Entry 6XNX (electron microscopy, 2.70 A resolution); this record covers chains C and L of the 10 polymer chains in the assembly.

[Chain C]
Molecule: V(D)J recombination-activating protein 1
Source organism: Mus musculus
Notes: EC 3.1.-.-, 2.3.2.27
UniProtKB: P15919 (RAG1_MOUSE); residue numbers follow UniProt; this construct covers 261-1008
Amino-acid sequence (750 residues; each row starts with the number of its first residue):
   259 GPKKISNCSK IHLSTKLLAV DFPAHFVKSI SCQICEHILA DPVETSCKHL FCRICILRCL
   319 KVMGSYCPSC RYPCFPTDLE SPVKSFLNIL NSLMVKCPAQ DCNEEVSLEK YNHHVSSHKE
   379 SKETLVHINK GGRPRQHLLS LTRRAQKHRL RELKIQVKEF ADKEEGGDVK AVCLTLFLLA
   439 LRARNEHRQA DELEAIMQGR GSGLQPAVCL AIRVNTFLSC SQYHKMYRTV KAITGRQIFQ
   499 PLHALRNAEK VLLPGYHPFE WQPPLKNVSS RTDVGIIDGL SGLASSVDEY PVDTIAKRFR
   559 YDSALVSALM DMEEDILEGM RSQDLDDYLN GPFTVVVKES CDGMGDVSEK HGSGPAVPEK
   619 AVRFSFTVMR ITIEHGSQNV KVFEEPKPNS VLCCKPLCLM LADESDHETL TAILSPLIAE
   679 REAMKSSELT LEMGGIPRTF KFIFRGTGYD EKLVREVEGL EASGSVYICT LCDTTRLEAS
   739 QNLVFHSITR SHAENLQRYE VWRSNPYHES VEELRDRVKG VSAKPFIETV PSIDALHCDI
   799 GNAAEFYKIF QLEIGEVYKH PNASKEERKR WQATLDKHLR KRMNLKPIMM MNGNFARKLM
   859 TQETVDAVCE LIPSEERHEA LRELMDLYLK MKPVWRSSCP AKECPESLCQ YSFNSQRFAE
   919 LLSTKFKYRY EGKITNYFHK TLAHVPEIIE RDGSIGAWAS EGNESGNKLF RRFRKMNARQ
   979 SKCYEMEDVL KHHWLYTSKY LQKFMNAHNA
Unresolved in the structure: 259-459, 1008
Sequence notes: expression tag (259-260); engineered mutation Val649 (Glu in P15919), Met848 (Arg in P15919)
Metal / ion sites: Mg2+ site 1: Gly601 (shared with 2 residues of chain x); Mg2+ site 2: Glu662, Asp708 (shared with 1 residue of chain J); Zn2+: Cys727, Cys730, His937, His942
Swiss-Prot annotation at these positions:
  - zinc finger: Cys290 to Arg329 (RING-type), Leu351 to Lys380 (RAG1-type)
  - DNA-binding region: Gly389 to Gln456 (NBD)
  - binding site (Zn(2+)): Cys266, His270, Cys290, Cys293, His295, Cys305, His307, Cys310, Cys313, Cys325, Cys328, Cys355, Cys360, His372, His376
  - binding site (a divalent metal cation): Asp600, Asp708, Glu962
  - site: Trp893 (Essential for DNA hairpin formation, participates in base-stacking interactions near the cleavage site)
  - mutagenesis: His307 (H307A: Displays lower E3 ligase activity and affects the joining step of V(D)J recombination), Cys325 (C325G: Loss of E3 ligase activity and affects the joining step of V(D)J recombination), Arg391 (R391A: Defects in converting nicked products to hairpins; R391L: Impairs DNA-binding and hairpin formation while maintaining some nicking activity), Arg393 (R393A: Impairs DNA-binding and hairpin formation while maintaining some nicking activity), Arg401 (R401A: Allows robust hairpin activity), Arg402 (R402A: Defects in converting nicked products to hairpins), Lys405 (K405A: Reduced hairpin activity), His406 (H406A: Allows robust hairpin activity), Arg407 (R407A: Impairs DNA-binding and reduces hairpin formation without affecting nicking activity), Asn443 (N443A: Impairs DNA-binding; when associated with A-445), His445 (H445A: Impairs DNA-binding; when associated with A-443), Asp546 (D546A: Loss of DNA-binding), 22 further mutagenesis entries in UniProt
Reported in the primary citation:
  - binding site for 12RSS integration strand DNA: Met847, Met848
  - mutagenesis - E649V/R848M: increased catalytic activity on disintegration

[Chain L]
Molecule: 23RSS signal top strand DNA
Sequence (45 nucleotides; row label = number of the first residue in the row):
    17 CACAGTGGTA GTAGGCTGTT GTCTGGCTGT ACAAAAACCT CGACC
Unresolved in the structure: 29-61

[How chain C and chain L interact]
Contacting residue pairs (27; chain C residue first):
  Ser477(C) - DT22(L)  hydrogen bond to the phosphate
  Ser477(C) - DG23(L)  phosphate contact
  Cys478(C) - DG23(L)  hydrogen bond to the phosphate
  Cys478(C) - DG24(L)  hydrogen bond to the phosphate
  Ser479(C) - DG21(L)  sugar contact
  Ser479(C) - DT22(L)  sugar contact
  Ser479(C) - DG23(L)  hydrogen bond to the phosphate
  Gln480(C) - DG21(L)  hydrogen bond to the phosphate
  Gln480(C) - DT22(L)  hydrogen bond to the phosphate
  Lys483(C) - DG21(L)  salt bridge to the phosphate
  Arg504(C) - DG23(L)  sugar contact
  Arg504(C) - DG24(L)  salt bridge to the phosphate
  Arg504(C) - DT25(L)  base contact
  Glu507(C) - DG24(L)  phosphate contact
  Met974(C) - DT22(L)  sugar contact
  Asn975(C) - DT22(L)  phosphate contact
  Asn975(C) - DG23(L)  sugar contact
  Ala976(C) - DT22(L)  sugar contact
  Ala976(C) - DG23(L)  sugar contact
  Arg977(C) - DT22(L)  base contact
  Arg977(C) - DG23(L)  hydrogen bond to the sugar
  Arg977(C) - DG24(L)  hydrogen bond to the sugar
  Gln978(C) - DG21(L)  base contact
  Gln978(C) - DT22(L)  hydrogen bond to the base
  Asp986(C) - DG23(L)  sugar contact
  Lys989(C) - DG23(L)  phosphate contact
  Lys989(C) - DG24(L)  salt bridge to the phosphate
Also at the interface, not in a pair above, chain C (16 interface residues in all): Arg471, Lys973

[Overview]
Chain C and chain L form an interface of 16 and 5 residues respectively; the contacts include 9 hydrogen bonds
and 3 salt bridges. Polar pairs include Gln978(C)-DT22(L), Arg977(C)-DG23(L) and Arg977(C)-DG24(L). From the
paper: a binding site for 12RSS integration strand DNA at Met847(C) and Met848(C); E649V/R848M of chain C
increase catalytic activity on disintegration.
Chain C is V(D)J recombination-activating protein 1 (Mus musculus) and chain L is 23RSS signal top strand DNA;
the structure, Structure of RAG1 (R848M/E649V)-RAG2-DNA Strand Transfer Complex (Dynamic-Form), was determined
by electron microscopy, deposited together with 6XNY and 6XNZ.
